PDB entry 6GY3 | X-ray diffraction, 2.68 A resolution | chains B and C of the 4 polymer chains in the assembly

Chain B:
Molecule: AmtR protein
Source organism: Corynebacterium glutamicum
UniProtKB: H7C699 (H7C699_CORGT); residues 19-220 here = UniProt positions 19-220
Amino-acid sequence (202 residues; row label = number of the first residue in the row):
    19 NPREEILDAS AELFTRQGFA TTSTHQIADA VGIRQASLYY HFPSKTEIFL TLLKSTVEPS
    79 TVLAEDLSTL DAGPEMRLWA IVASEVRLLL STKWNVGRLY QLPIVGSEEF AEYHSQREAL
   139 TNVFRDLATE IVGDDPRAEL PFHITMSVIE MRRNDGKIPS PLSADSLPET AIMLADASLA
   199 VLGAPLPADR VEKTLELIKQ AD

Chain C:
Molecule: 18-nt DNA strand
Sequence (18 nucleotides; each row starts with the number of its first residue):
     1 GTCTATAGAT CGATAGAC

How chain B and chain C interact:
Residue-residue contacts (10; chain B residue first):
  Ile51(B) with DC3(C), phosphate contact
  Arg52(B) with DC3(C), hydrogen bond to the phosphate; DT4(C), salt bridge to the phosphate
  Ala54(B) with DT4(C), base contact; DA5(C), base contact
  Ser55(B) with DT2(C), sugar contact; DC3(C), hydrogen bond to the phosphate
  Tyr58(B) with DG1(C), hydrogen bond to the phosphate; DT2(C), base contact
  His59(B) with DT2(C), salt bridge to the phosphate

In short:
6 residues of chain B and 5 residues of chain C are in contact, with 3 hydrogen bonds and 2 salt bridges.
Polar pairs include Arg52(B)-DC3(C), Ser55(B)-DC3(C) and Tyr58(B)-DG1(C).
Here chain B is AmtR protein (Corynebacterium glutamicum) and chain C is an 18-nt DNA strand. Entry 6GY3
(Crystal Structure of C. glutamicum AmtR bound to glnA operator DNA) was determined by X-ray diffraction.
